5CVA - chains B and C of the 3 polymer chains in the assembly; structure by X-ray diffraction, 2.10 A resolution.

Chain B:
Name: Collagen alpha-1(I) chain, Collagen alpha-2(IX) chain
Organism: Homo sapiens
UniProt: chimeric construct of P02452, Q14055: residues 15-26 from P02452 (CO1A1_HUMAN) positions 572-583 (UniProt number = residue number + 557); residues 36-71 from Q14055 positions 517-552 (UniProt number = residue number + 481)
Chain sequence (71 residues; row label = number of the first residue in the row):
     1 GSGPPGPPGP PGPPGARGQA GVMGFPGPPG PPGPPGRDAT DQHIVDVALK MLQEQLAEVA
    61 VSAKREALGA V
Not modelled in the structure: 1, 64-71
Construct notes: expression tag (1-14); linker (27-35)

Chain C:
Name: Collagen alpha-1(I) chain, Collagen alpha-3(IX) chain
Organism: Homo sapiens
UniProt: chimeric construct of P02452, Q14050: residues 15-26 from P02452 (CO1A1_HUMAN) positions 572-583 (UniProt number = residue number + 557); residues 36-72 from Q14050 positions 517-553 (UniProt number = residue number + 481)
Chain sequence (72 residues; row label = number of the first residue in the row):
     1 GSGPPGPPGP PGPPGARGQA GVMGFPGPPG PPGPPGKEAS EQRIRELCGG MISEQIAQLA
    61 AHLRKPLAPG SI
Not modelled in the structure: 1, 68-72
Construct notes: expression tag (1-14); linker (27-35)

Interface between chain B and chain C:
Residue-residue contacts (76; chain B residue first):
  P4(B) with S2(C); G3(C), hydrogen bond (backbone-backbone)
  P5(B) with G3(C)
  G6(B) with G3(C); P4(C)
  P7(B) with G3(C); P5(C); G6(C), hydrogen bond (backbone-backbone)
  G9(B) with G6(C); P7(C)
  P10(B) with G6(C); P8(C); G9(C), hydrogen bond (backbone-backbone)
  P11(B) with G9(C)
  G12(B) with G9(C); P10(C)
  P13(B) with P10(C); P11(C); G12(C), hydrogen bond (backbone-backbone)
  G15(B) with G12(C); P13(C)
  A16(B) with P14(C); G15(C), hydrogen bond (backbone-backbone)
  G18(B) with G15(C); A16(C)
  Q19(B) with R17(C); G18(C), hydrogen bond (backbone-backbone)
  A20(B) with R17(C), hydrogen bond (backbone-side chain)
  G21(B) with R17(C); G18(C); Q19(C)
  V22(B) with R17(C); A20(C), hydrophobic; G21(C), hydrogen bond (backbone-backbone)
  G24(B) with G21(C); V22(C)
  F25(B) with M23(C); G24(C), hydrogen bond (backbone-backbone)
  P26(B) with M23(C)
  G27(B) with G24(C); F25(C)
  P28(B) with G24(C); P26(C); G27(C), hydrogen bond (backbone-backbone)
  G30(B) with G27(C); P28(C)
  P31(B) with P29(C); G30(C), hydrogen bond (backbone-backbone)
  G33(B) with G30(C); P31(C)
  P34(B) with P32(C); G33(C), hydrogen bond (backbone-backbone)
  G36(B) with G33(C); P34(C)
  R37(B) with P35(C); G36(C), hydrogen bond (backbone-backbone)
  A39(B) with G36(C); K37(C)
  H43(B) with E38(C), salt bridge; A39(C), hydrogen bond (side chain-backbone); I44(C)
  I44(B) with I44(C), hydrophobic
  V47(B) with I44(C), hydrophobic; R45(C)
  K50(B) with E41(C), salt bridge
  M51(B) with R45(C); C48(C); G49(C); I52(C), hydrophobic
  L52(B) with I52(C), hydrophobic
  E54(B) with R45(C), salt bridge
  Q55(B) with G49(C); I52(C); S53(C), hydrogen bond; I56(C)
  V59(B) with I56(C), hydrophobic
Also at the interface, not in a pair above, chain B (47 interface residues in all): G3, P14, R17, M23, P29, P32, P35, D38, A48, L56

Overview:
The interface between chain B and chain C involves 47 residues on one side and 46 on the other; the contacts
include 15 hydrogen bonds and 3 salt bridges. Polar pairs include H43(B)-E38(C), K50(B)-E41(C) and
E54(B)-R45(C).
Here chain B is Collagen alpha-1(I) chain, Collagen alpha-2(IX) chain and chain C is Collagen alpha-1(I)
chain, Collagen alpha-3(IX) chain, both from Homo sapiens. Entry 5CVA (Crystal structure of the type IX
collagen NC2 hetero-trimerization domain with a guest fragment a1a2a1 of ...) was determined by X-ray
diffraction (same publication as 5CVB, 5CTD and 5CTI).
